Entry 1VRT (X-ray diffraction, 2.20 A resolution); this record covers chains A and B.

[Chain A]
Molecule: HIV-1 reverse transcriptase
Source organism: Human immunodeficiency virus 1
Notes: EC 2.7.7.49
UniProt: P04585 (POL_HV1H2); residues 1-560 here correspond to UniProt positions 587-1146 (UniProt number = residue number + 586)
Chain sequence (560 residues; each row starts with the number of its first residue):
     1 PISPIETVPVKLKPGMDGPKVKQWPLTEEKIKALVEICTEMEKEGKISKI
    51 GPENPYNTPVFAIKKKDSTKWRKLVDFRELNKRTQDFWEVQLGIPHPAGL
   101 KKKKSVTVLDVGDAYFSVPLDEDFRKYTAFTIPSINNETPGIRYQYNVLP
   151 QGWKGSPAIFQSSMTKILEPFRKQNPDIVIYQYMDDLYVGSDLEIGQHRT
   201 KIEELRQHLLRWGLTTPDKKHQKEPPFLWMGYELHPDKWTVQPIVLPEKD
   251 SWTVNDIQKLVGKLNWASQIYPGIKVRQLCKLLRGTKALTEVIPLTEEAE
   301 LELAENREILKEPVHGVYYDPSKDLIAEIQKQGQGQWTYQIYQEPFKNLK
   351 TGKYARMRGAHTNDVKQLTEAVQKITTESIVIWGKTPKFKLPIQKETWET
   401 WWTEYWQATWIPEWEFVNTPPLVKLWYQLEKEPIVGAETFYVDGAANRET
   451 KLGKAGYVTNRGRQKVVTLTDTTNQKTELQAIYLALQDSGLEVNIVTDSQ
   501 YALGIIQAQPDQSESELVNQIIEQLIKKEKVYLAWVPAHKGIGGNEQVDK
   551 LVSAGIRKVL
Disordered / not traced: 1-3, 444-454, 540-560
Modified / non-standard residues: Cys280 (3-sulfinoalanine; CSD)
Swiss-Prot annotation at these positions:
  - binding site (Mg(2+)): Asp186
  - site: Trp402 (Essential for RT p66/p51 heterodimerization)
Metal / ion sites: Mg2+: Val442, Asp443
Ligand contacts: non-nucleoside rt inhibitor nevirapine (NVP; 11-cyclopropyl-5,11-dihydro-4-methyl-6H-dipyrido[3,2-b:2',3'-e][1,4]diazepin-6-one): Pro95, Leu100, Lys101, Lys103, Val106, Val179, Tyr181, Tyr188, Val189, Gly190, Phe227, Trp229, Leu234, His235, Pro236, Tyr318

[Chain B]
Molecule: HIV-1 reverse transcriptase
Source organism: Human immunodeficiency virus 1
Notes: EC 2.7.7.49
UniProt: P04585 (POL_HV1H2); residues 1-440 here correspond to UniProt positions 587-1026 (UniProt number = residue number + 586)
Chain sequence (440 residues; row label = number of the first residue in the row):
     1 PISPIETVPVKLKPGMDGPKVKQWPLTEEKIKALVEICTEMEKEGKISKI
    51 GPENPYNTPVFAIKKKDSTKWRKLVDFRELNKRTQDFWEVQLGIPHPAGL
   101 KKKKSVTVLDVGDAYFSVPLDEDFRKYTAFTIPSINNETPGIRYQYNVLP
   151 QGWKGSPAIFQSSMTKILEPFRKQNPDIVIYQYMDDLYVGSDLEIGQHRT
   201 KIEELRQHLLRWGLTTPDKKHQKEPPFLWMGYELHPDKWTVQPIVLPEKD
   251 SWTVNDIQKLVGKLNWASQIYPGIKVRQLCKLLRGTKALTEVIPLTEEAE
   301 LELAENREILKEPVHGVYYDPSKDLIAEIQKQGQGQWTYQIYQEPFKNLK
   351 TGKYARMRGAHTNDVKQLTEAVQKITTESIVIWGKTPKFKLPIQKETWET
   401 WWTEYWQATWIPEWEFVNTPPLVKLWYQLEKEPIVGAETF
Disordered / not traced: 1-4, 89-91, 216-230, 357-361, 429-440
Swiss-Prot annotation at these positions:
  - binding site (Mg(2+)): Asp186
  - site: Trp402 (Essential for RT p66/p51 heterodimerization)

[Interface between chain A and chain B]
Residue-residue contacts (88; chain A residue first):
  Val8(A) - Glu53(B)
  Pro9(A) - Glu53(B)
  Gln85(A) - Glu53(B)  hydrogen bond (side chain-backbone)
  Asp86(A) - Pro55(B)
  Phe87(A) - Pro52(B)
  Phe87(A) - Glu53(B)
  Trp88(A) - Pro52(B)  hydrogen bond (backbone-backbone)
  Trp88(A) - Asn54(B)
  Trp88(A) - Pro55(B)
  Trp88(A) - Tyr56(B)
  Trp88(A) - Asn57(B)
  Trp88(A) - Arg143(B)
  Gly93(A) - Asn137(B)  hydrogen bond (backbone-side chain)
  Ile94(A) - Asn137(B)
  Pro95(A) - Asn136(B)
  Pro95(A) - Asn137(B)
  His96(A) - Asn136(B)  hydrogen bond (backbone-side chain)
  Gly99(A) - Asn136(B)
  Gly99(A) - Glu138(B)
  Leu100(A) - Glu138(B)
  Lys101(A) - Glu138(B)  salt bridge
  Ala158(A) - Pro52(B)
  Ser162(A) - Pro52(B)
  Tyr181(A) - Asn137(B)
  Tyr181(A) - Glu138(B)
  Arg358(A) - Gln394(B)
  Arg358(A) - Glu396(B)  salt bridge
  Glu370(A) - Gln394(B)  hydrogen bond
  Gln373(A) - Glu396(B)  hydrogen bond (side chain-backbone)
  Gln373(A) - Thr397(B)  hydrogen bond
  Gln373(A) - Thr400(B)  hydrogen bond
  Thr377(A) - Thr400(B)
  Ile380(A) - Leu26(B)
  Val381(A) - Pro25(B)  hydrophobic
  Val381(A) - Asn136(B)  hydrogen bond (backbone-backbone)
  Ile382(A) - Ile135(B)
  Ile382(A) - Asn136(B)
  Trp383(A) - Ile135(B)
  Gly384(A) - Thr27(B)
  Gly384(A) - Glu28(B)  hydrogen bond (backbone-backbone)
  Gly384(A) - Ile135(B)
  Trp402(A) - Lys331(B)  hydrogen bond (backbone-side chain)
  Trp402(A) - Asp364(B)  hydrogen bond
  Tyr405(A) - Lys331(B)  hydrogen bond (backbone-side chain)
  Trp406(A) - Lys331(B)
  Trp406(A) - Val417(B)
  Trp406(A) - Asn418(B)
  Trp406(A) - Thr419(B)
  Gln407(A) - Lys331(B)  hydrogen bond (backbone-side chain)
  Gln407(A) - Asp364(B)
  Gln407(A) - Pro392(B)
  Gln407(A) - Ile393(B)
  Gln407(A) - Gln394(B)
  Gln407(A) - Val417(B)
  Gln407(A) - Asn418(B)
  Ala408(A) - Trp337(B)  hydrophobic
  Ala408(A) - Asp364(B)
  Ala408(A) - Pro392(B)  hydrogen bond (backbone-backbone)
  Ala408(A) - Ile393(B)
  Thr409(A) - Asp364(B)  hydrogen bond (backbone-side chain)
  Trp410(A) - Asn363(B)
  Trp410(A) - Val365(B)  hydrophobic
  Trp410(A) - Trp401(B)
  Pro412(A) - Trp401(B)  hydrophobic
  Pro433(A) - Asn255(B)
  Pro433(A) - Thr290(B)
  Val435(A) - Thr290(B)
  Gly436(A) - Thr290(B)
  Thr439(A) - Lys287(B)
  Thr439(A) - Ala288(B)
  Thr439(A) - Leu289(B)  hydrogen bond (side chain-backbone)
  Tyr441(A) - Gln258(B)
  Tyr441(A) - Thr286(B)
  Tyr441(A) - Lys287(B)  hydrogen bond (side chain-backbone)
  Tyr441(A) - Leu289(B)
  Asn460(A) - Thr286(B)
  Asn460(A) - Lys287(B)
  Asn460(A) - Ala288(B)
  Asn494(A) - Leu289(B)
  Val496(A) - Leu289(B)  hydrophobic
  Gln500(A) - Leu422(B)
  Gln507(A) - Pro421(B)
  Tyr532(A) - Asn255(B)  hydrogen bond
  Tyr532(A) - Leu289(B)  hydrophobic
  Trp535(A) - Leu422(B)  hydrophobic
  Trp535(A) - Trp426(B)  hydrophobic
  Val536(A) - Gln258(B)
  Pro537(A) - Gly262(B)
Other interface residues (no listed pair), chain A (57 interface residues in all): Ile159, Thr165, Arg356, Lys366, Thr376, Thr386, Ile434, Val458, Thr459, Ala534
Other interface residues (no listed pair), chain B (49 interface residues in all): Lys20, Trp24, Thr131, Pro140, Val254, Lys259, Asn265, Leu368

[In short]
57 residues of chain A and 49 residues of chain B are in contact; the contacts include 19 hydrogen bonds and 2
salt bridges. Among the polar pairs are Lys101(A)-Glu138(B), Arg358(A)-Glu396(B) and Gln85(A)-Glu53(B). Bound
to chain A: non-nucleoside rt inhibitor nevirapine.
Here chain A is HIV-1 reverse transcriptase and chain B is HIV-1 reverse transcriptase, both from Human
immunodeficiency virus 1. Entry 1VRT (High resolution structures of HIV-1 RT from four RT-inhibitor complexes)
was determined by X-ray diffraction together with 1RTH, 1RTI and 1VRU from the same study.
